Entry 8XQR (electron microscopy, 3.20 A resolution); this record covers chains A and N of the 5 polymer chains in the assembly.

# Chain A
Name: Guanine nucleotide-binding protein G(t) subunit alpha-3
Organism: Homo sapiens
Chain sequence (264 residues; numbered -14 to 249; the number before each row is that of its first residue; numbers below 1 keep their minus sign (Met-14 is residue -14)):
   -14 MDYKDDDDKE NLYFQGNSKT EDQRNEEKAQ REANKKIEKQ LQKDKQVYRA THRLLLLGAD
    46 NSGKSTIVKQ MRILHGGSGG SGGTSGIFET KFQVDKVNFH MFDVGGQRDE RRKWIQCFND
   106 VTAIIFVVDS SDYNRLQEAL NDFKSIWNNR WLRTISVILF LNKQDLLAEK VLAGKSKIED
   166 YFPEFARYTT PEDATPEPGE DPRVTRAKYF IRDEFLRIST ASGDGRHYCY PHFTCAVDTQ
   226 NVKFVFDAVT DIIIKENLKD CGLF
Disordered / not traced: -14 to 4, 65-69

# Chain N
Name: Nanobody 35
Organism: Homo sapiens
Notes: antibody fragment or engineered binder
Chain sequence (135 residues; row label = number of the first residue in the row):
     1 MQVQLQESGG GLVQPGGSLR LSCAASGFTF SNYKMNWVRQ APGKGLEWVS DISQSGASIS
    61 YTGSVKGRFT ISRDNAKNTL YLQMNSLKPE DTAVYYCARC PAPFTRDCFD VTSTTYAYRG
   121 QGTQVTVSSH HHHHH
Disordered / not traced: 130-135
Disulfides: Cys23-Cys97, Cys100-Cys108

# How chain A and chain N interact
Contacting residue pairs (29; chain A residue first):
  Arg93(A) with Thr115(N), hydrogen bond
  Asp94(A) with Ser113(N); Thr114(N), hydrogen bond (side chain-backbone); Thr115(N)
  Glu95(A) with Asp110(N); Ser113(N); Thr115(N)
  Arg96(A) with Phe109(N); Asp110(N), hydrogen bond (backbone-side chain)
  Arg97(A) with Pro101(N); Phe109(N); Asp110(N), salt bridge; Tyr116(N)
  Gln122(A) with Trp48(N); Gly63(N)
  Asn126(A) with Trp48(N)
  Ser130(A) with Cys108(N), hydrogen bond (side chain-backbone); Phe109(N)
  Ile131(A) with Phe109(N), hydrophobic
  Asn133(A) with Arg106(N); Asp107(N)
  Asn134(A) with Asp107(N), hydrogen bond; Phe109(N)
  Arg135(A) with Asp107(N), hydrogen bond (backbone-side chain)
  Tyr166(A) with Gly63(N); Ser64(N), hydrogen bond (backbone-backbone)
  Pro168(A) with Gly63(N); Lys66(N)
  Glu169(A) with Lys66(N)
Interface residues without a listed pair, chain A (20 interface residues in all): Ile100, Asn119, Lys129, Leu137, Asp165
Interface residues without a listed pair, chain N (18 interface residues in all): Lys34, Glu47, Thr62, Tyr118

# Overview
20 residues of chain A and 18 residues of chain N are in contact; the contacts include 7 hydrogen bonds and 1
salt bridge. Among the polar pairs are Arg97(A)-Asp110(N), Arg93(A)-Thr115(N) and Asp94(A)-Thr114(N).
Chain A is Guanine nucleotide-binding protein G(t) subunit alpha-3 and chain N is Nanobody 35, both from Homo
sapiens; the structure, Structure 2 of human class T GPCR TAS2R14-miniGs/gust complex with Flufenamic acid,
was determined by electron microscopy (same publication as 8XQL, 8XQN, 8XQO, 8XQP, 8XQS, 8XQT and 8YKY).
